Entry 5U6R (electron microscopy, 5.70 A resolution (low resolution: residue-level contacts below are approximate; hydrogen-bond / salt-bridge calls are withheld)); this record covers chains B and C of the 4 polymer chains in the assembly.

# Chain B (and C)
Name: CTP synthase
Source organism: Escherichia coli
Notes: EC 6.3.4.2; chain C of this document is another copy of the same molecule, construct and numbering; everything in this record applies to it too
UniProtKB: B7MLA1 (PYRG_ECO45); residue numbers follow UniProt; this construct covers 1-545
Sequence (545 residues; each row starts with the number of its first residue):
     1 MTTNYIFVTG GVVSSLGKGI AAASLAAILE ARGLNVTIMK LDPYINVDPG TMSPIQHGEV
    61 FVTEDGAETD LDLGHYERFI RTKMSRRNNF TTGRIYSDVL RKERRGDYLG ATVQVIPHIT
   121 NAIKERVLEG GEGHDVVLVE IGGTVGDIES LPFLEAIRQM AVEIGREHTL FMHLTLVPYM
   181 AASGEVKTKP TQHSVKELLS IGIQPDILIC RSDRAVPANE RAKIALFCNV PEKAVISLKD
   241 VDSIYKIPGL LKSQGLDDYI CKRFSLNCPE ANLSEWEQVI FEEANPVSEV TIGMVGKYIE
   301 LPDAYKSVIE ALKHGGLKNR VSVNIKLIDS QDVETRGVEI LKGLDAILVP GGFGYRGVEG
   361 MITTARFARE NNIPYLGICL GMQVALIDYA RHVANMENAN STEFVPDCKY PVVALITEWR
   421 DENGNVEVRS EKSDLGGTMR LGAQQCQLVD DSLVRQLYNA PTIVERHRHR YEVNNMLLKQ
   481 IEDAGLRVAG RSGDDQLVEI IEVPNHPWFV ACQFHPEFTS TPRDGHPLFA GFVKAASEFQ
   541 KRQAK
Disordered / not traced: 428-437, 545
Swiss-Prot annotation at these positions:
  - active site: Cys379 (Nucleophile), His515, Glu517
  - binding site (CTP): Ser14, Asp147 to Glu149, Lys187 to Gln192, Lys223
  - binding site (UTP): Ser14, Lys187 to Gln192, Lys223
  - binding site (ATP): Ser15 to Ile20, Asp72, Lys239 to Val241
  - binding site (Mg(2+)): Asp72, Glu140
  - binding site (L-glutamine): Gly352, Leu380 to Gln383, Glu403, Arg470
Cystine bridges: Cys261-Cys268
Small-molecule neighbours:
  - ADP (adenosine-5'-diphosphate): Ser15, Leu16, Gly17, Lys18, Gly19, Ile20, Asp72, Glu140, Arg211, Leu238, Lys239, Asp240, Val241, Ile247
  - CTP (cytidine-5'-triphosphate), molecule 1: Ser14, Asp147, Ile148, Glu149
  - CTP, molecule 2: Gln114, Val115, Ile116
  - CTP, molecule 3: Lys187, Thr188, Lys189, Gln192, Lys196, Lys223, Phe227
What the authors report for this chain:
  - mutagenesis - F281C/T335C: decreased catalytic activity

# Interface between chain B and chain C
Residue-residue contacts (17):
  Ile116(B) - Phe227(C)
  Arg158(B) - Leu226(C)
  Arg158(B) - Phe227(C)
  Arg158(B) - Asn229(C)
  Val162(B) - Asn229(C)
  Lys196(B) - Ser200(C)
  Leu199(B) - Leu199(C)
  Leu199(B) - Gly202(C)
  Ser200(B) - Lys196(C)
  Gly202(B) - Leu199(C)
  Gly202(B) - Asn229(C)
  Leu226(B) - Arg158(C)
  Phe227(B) - Ile116(C)
  Phe227(B) - Arg158(C)
  Asn229(B) - Arg158(C)
  Asn229(B) - Val162(C)
  Asn229(B) - Gly202(C)
Interface residues without a listed pair, chain B (13 interface residues in all): Glu155, Gln159, Cys228
Interface residues without a listed pair, chain C (13 interface residues in all): Glu155, Gln159, Cys228

# In short
The chain B/chain C interface involves 13 residues from each chain. Ligands of chain B: 3 copies of CTP and
ADP. Curated annotation (UniProt) lists 3 active-site residues, 11 CTP-binding residues, 8 UTP-binding
residues and 10 ATP-binding residues on chain B. The paper reports that F281C/T335C of chain B reduce
catalytic activity.
Chain B and chain C are both CTP synthase (Escherichia coli); the structure, E. coli CTP synthase CC mutant
filament (product-bound), was determined by electron microscopy (same publication as 5TKV, 5U03, 5U05 and
5U3C).
